PDB entry 3G3X | X-ray diffraction, 1.80 A resolution | chain A

Chain A:
Protein: Lysozyme
Source organism: Enterobacteria phage T4
Notes: EC 3.2.1.17
Reference sequence: P00720 (LYS_BPT4); residue numbers follow UniProt; this construct covers 1-164
Sequence (164 residues; numbered 1 to 164; the number before each row is that of its first residue):
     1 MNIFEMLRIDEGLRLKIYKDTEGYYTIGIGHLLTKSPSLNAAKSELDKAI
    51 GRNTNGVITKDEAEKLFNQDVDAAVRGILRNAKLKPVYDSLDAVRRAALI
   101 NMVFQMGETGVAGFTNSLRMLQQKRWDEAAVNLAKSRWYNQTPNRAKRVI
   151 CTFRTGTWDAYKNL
Not modelled in the structure: 163-164
Covalent attachments: compound MTN linked to C151
Sequence notes: engineered mutation T54 (Cys in P00720), A97 (Cys in P00720), C151 (Thr in P00720)
Ligand contacts:
  - 2-hydroxyethyl disulfide (HED): F4, N68, V71, D72
  - MTN (S-[(1-oxyl-2,2,5,5-tetramethyl-2,5-dihydro-1H-pyrrol-3-yl)methyl] methanesulfonothioate): R154, T155, D159
Curated features (UniProtKB/Swiss-Prot):
  - active site (Proton donor/acceptor): E11, D20
  - binding site (substrate): L32, F104, S117, N132
  - mutagenesis: E11 (E11A/F/H/M/N: Complete loss of enzymatic activity; E11N: Loss of 84% of enzymatic activity; E11Q: Complete loss of activity), D20 (D20A/N/S/T: Complete loss of enzymatic activity; D20C: Nearly no effet on specific enzymatic activity; D20E/Q: Loss of 99% of enzymatic activity), T26 (T26E: Complete loss of activity at neutral pH; covalently bound substrate; T26H: Facilitates transglycosylation more effectively than hydrolysis; covalently bound substrate), G30 (G30A: Almost complete loss of enzymatic activity; G30F: Almost complete loss of enzymatic activity. The enzyme is destabilized by 1.5 kcal/mol), S117 (S117F: 10-fold decrease in enzymatic activity; S117I: 500-fold decrease in enzymatic activity; S117V: 50-fold decrease in enzymatic activity), N132 (N132I: 5-fold decrease in enzymatic activity; N132M/F: 2-fold decrease in enzymatic activity)
Reported in the primary citation:
  - conformationally variable residues (side-chain flip): R154

Summary:
Ligands of chain A: 2-hydroxyethyl disulfide. Compound MTN is covalently linked to C151. From UniProt:
active-site residues E11 and D20, 4 substrate-binding residues and 6 mutagenesis sites. The paper reports
conformational variability at R154.
Chain A is Lysozyme (Enterobacteria phage T4); the structure, Crystal structure of spin labeled T4 Lysozyme
(T151R1) at 100 K, was determined by X-ray diffraction (same publication as 3G3V, 3G3W, 1ZYT and 2CUU).
